8C3V - chains R and I of the 4 polymer chains in the assembly; structure by X-ray diffraction, 2.74 A resolution.

== Chain R ==
Name: Spike protein S1
Organism: Severe acute respiratory syndrome coronavirus 2
UniProt: P0DTC2 (SPIKE_SARS2); numbering as in UniProt (aligned over 333-528)
Chain sequence (202 residues; row label = number of the first residue in the row):
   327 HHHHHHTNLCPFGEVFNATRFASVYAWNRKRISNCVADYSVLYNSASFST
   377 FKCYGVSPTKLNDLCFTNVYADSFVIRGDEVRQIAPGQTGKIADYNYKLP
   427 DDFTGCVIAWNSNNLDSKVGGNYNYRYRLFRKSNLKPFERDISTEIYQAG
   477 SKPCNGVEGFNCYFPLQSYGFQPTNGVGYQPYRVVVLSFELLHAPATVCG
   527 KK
Unresolved in the structure: 327-328, 526-528
Cystine bridges: Cys336-Cys361, Cys379-Cys432, Cys391-Cys525, Cys480-Cys488
Glycans and other covalent adducts: N-acetylglucosamine (NAG) linked to Asn343
Sequence notes: expression tag (327-332); conflict Arg452 (Leu in P0DTC2), Lys478 (Thr in P0DTC2), Lys527 (Pro in P0DTC2)
Residues lining bound ligands: 2-(2-methoxyethoxy)ethanol (PG0): Phe342, Leu368, Ser371, Ser373, Phe374, Trp436
Curated features (UniProtKB/Swiss-Prot):
  - region: Arg403 to Asp405 (Integrin-binding motif), Asn448 to Tyr451, Tyr453 to Phe456 (Immunodominant HLA epitope recognized by the CD8+)
  - glycosylation: Asn343 (N-linked (GlcNAc...) (complex) asparagine)
  - natural variant: Gly339 (G339D: In strain: Omicron/BA.1, Omicron/BA.2 and 4 more; G339H: In strain: Omicron/BA.2.75, Omicron/XBB.1.5 and 1 more), Arg346 (R346K: In strain: Mu/B.1.621; R346T: In strain: Omicron/BQ.1.1, Omicron/XBB.1.5 and 1 more), Leu368 (L368I: In strain: Omicron/XBB.1.5, Omicron/EG.5.1), Ser371 (S371F: In strain: Omicron/BA.2, Omicron/BA.2.12.1 and 6 more; S371L: In strain: Omicron/BA.1), Ser373 (S373P: In strain: Omicron/BA.1, Omicron/BA.2 and 7 more), Ser375 (S375F: In strain: Omicron/BA.1, Omicron/BA.2 and 7 more), Thr376 (T376A: In strain: Omicron/BA.2, Omicron/BA.2.12.1 and 5 more), Asp405 (D405N: In strain: Omicron/BA.2, Omicron/BA.2.12.1 and 6 more), Arg408 (R408S: In strain: Omicron/BA.2, Omicron/BA.2.12.1 and 6 more), Lys417 (K417N: In strain: Beta/B.1.351, Omicron/BA.1 and 8 more; K417T: In strain: Gamma/P.1), Asn440 (N440K: In strain: Omicron/BA.1, Omicron/BA.2 and 7 more), Lys444 (K444T: In strain: Omicron/BQ.1.1), 16 further natural variant entries in UniProt
  - mutagenesis: Asn343 (N343Q: Reduced viral infectivity), Tyr453 (Y453F: Decreased HLA binding to NF9 epitope. Increased binding affinity to human ACE2), Ala475 (A475V: Increased resistance to neutralizing antibodies), Val483 (V483A: Increased resistance to neutralizing antibodies), Glu484 (E484D: Increased replication in human TMEM106B overexpressing cells), Phe490 (F490L: Increased resistance to neutralizing antibodies and human covalescent sera neutralization), Gln493 (Q493N: Reduced host ACE2-binding affinity in vitro; Q493Y: Reduced host ACE2-binding affinity in vitro), Asn501 (N501T: Reduced host ACE2-binding affinity in vitro; N501Y: Increased binding affinity to human ACE2), His519 (H519P: Increased resistance to human covalescent sera neutralization)

== Chain I ==
Name: Nanobody C1
Organism: Lama glama
Notes: antibody fragment or engineered binder
Chain sequence (131 residues; row label = number of the first residue in the row):
     1 QVQLVESGGGLVQPGGSLRLSCAASGFTNDFYSIAWFRQAPGKEREGVSW
    51 LSVSDNTPTYVDSVKDRFTISRHNANNTVYLQMNMLKPEDTAIYYCAAGR
   101 FAGRDTWPSSYDYWGQGTQVTVSSKHHHHHH
Unresolved in the structure: 125-131
Cystine bridges: Cys22-Cys96

== Interface between chain R and chain I ==
Residue-residue contacts (38):
  Tyr369(R) - Ser52(I)
  Tyr369(R) - Asp55(I)  hydrogen bond
  Tyr369(R) - Thr57(I)
  Tyr369(R) - Gly103(I)
  Tyr369(R) - Arg104(I)  hydrogen bond (backbone-side chain)
  Asn370(R) - Thr57(I)
  Ser371(R) - Arg104(I)  hydrogen bond (backbone-side chain)
  Phe374(R) - Arg104(I)  hydrogen bond (backbone-side chain)
  Ser375(R) - Asp105(I)
  Ser375(R) - Thr106(I)  hydrogen bond (backbone-backbone)
  Thr376(R) - Arg104(I)
  Thr376(R) - Asp105(I)  hydrogen bond
  Phe377(R) - Gly103(I)
  Phe377(R) - Arg104(I)  hydrogen bond (backbone-backbone)
  Lys378(R) - Phe101(I)
  Lys378(R) - Ala102(I)
  Lys378(R) - Arg104(I)
  Lys378(R) - Asp105(I)  salt bridge
  Lys378(R) - Ser110(I)  hydrogen bond
  Cys379(R) - Phe31(I)
  Cys379(R) - Phe101(I)
  Cys379(R) - Ala102(I)  hydrogen bond (backbone-backbone)
  Tyr380(R) - Phe31(I)  hydrophobic
  Tyr380(R) - Arg100(I)
  Tyr380(R) - Phe101(I)  hydrophobic
  Gly381(R) - Phe31(I)
  Val382(R) - Phe31(I)
  Pro384(R) - Asp55(I)
  Pro384(R) - Ala102(I)
  Thr385(R) - Asp55(I)  hydrogen bond
  Thr385(R) - Thr57(I)
  Gly404(R) - Trp107(I)
  Asp405(R) - Trp107(I)
  Arg408(R) - Ser109(I)
  Arg408(R) - Ser110(I)
  Val503(R) - Trp107(I)
  Gly504(R) - Trp107(I)
  Tyr508(R) - Trp107(I)
Also at the interface, not in a pair above, chain R (22 interface residues in all): Ser383, Val407
Also at the interface, not in a pair above, chain I (15 interface residues in all): Ser54

== Summary ==
The interface between chain R and chain I involves 22 residues on one side and 15 on the other, with 10
hydrogen bonds and 1 salt bridge. Among the polar pairs are Lys378(R)-Asp105(I), Tyr369(R)-Asp55(I) and
Tyr369(R)-Arg104(I). Bound to chain R: 2-(2-methoxyethoxy)ethanol.
Chain R is Spike protein S1 (Severe acute respiratory syndrome coronavirus 2) and chain I is Nanobody C1 (Lama
glama); the structure, SARS-CoV-2 Delta-RBD complexed with BA.2-13 Fab and C1 nanobody, was determined by
X-ray diffraction, deposited together with 8BBO.
